8KC7 - chains F and G of the 6 polymer chains in the assembly; structure by electron microscopy, 3.46 A resolution.

[Chain F]
Name: Chromatin modification-related protein EAF3
Source organism: Saccharomyces cerevisiae (strain ATCC 204508 / S288c)
UniProt: Q12432 (EAF3_YEAST); residue numbers follow UniProt; this construct covers 1-401
Chain sequence (401 residues; each row starts with the number of its first residue):
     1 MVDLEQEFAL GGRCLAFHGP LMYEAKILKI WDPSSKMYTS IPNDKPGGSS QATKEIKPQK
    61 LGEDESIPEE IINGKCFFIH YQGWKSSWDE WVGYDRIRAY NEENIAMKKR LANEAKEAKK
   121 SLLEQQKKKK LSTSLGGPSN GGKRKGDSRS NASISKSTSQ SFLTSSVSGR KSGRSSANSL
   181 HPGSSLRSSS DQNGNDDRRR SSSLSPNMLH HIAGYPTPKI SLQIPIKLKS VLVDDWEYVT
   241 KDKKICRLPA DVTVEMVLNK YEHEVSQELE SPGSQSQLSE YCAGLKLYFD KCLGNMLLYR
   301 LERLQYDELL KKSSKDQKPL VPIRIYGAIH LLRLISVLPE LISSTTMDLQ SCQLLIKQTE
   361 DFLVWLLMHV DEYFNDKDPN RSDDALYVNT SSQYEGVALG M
Not modelled in the structure: 1-221, 374-401

[Chain G]
Name: Transcriptional regulatory protein RCO1
Source organism: Saccharomyces cerevisiae (strain ATCC 204508 / S288c)
UniProt: Q04779 (RCO1_YEAST); residues 1-684 here = UniProt positions 1-684
Chain sequence (733 residues; each row starts with the number of its first residue):
     1 MDTSKKDTTR SPSHSNSSSP SSSSLSSSSS KEKKRPKRLS SQNVNYDLKR RKIITSEGIE
    61 RSFKNEHSNL AVEDNIPEEE PKELLEKDSK GNIIKLNEPS TISEDSKVSV TGLPLNKGPS
   121 EKIKRESLWN YRKNLGGQSN NSEMTLVPSK RFTQVPKNFQ DLNRNDLKTF LTENMTEESN
   181 IRSTIGWNGD IINRTRDREP ESDRDNKKLS NIRTKIILST NATYDSKSKL FGQNSIKSTS
   241 NASEKIFRDK NNSTIDFENE DFCSACNQSG SFLCCDTCPK SFHFLCLDPP IDPNNLPKGD
   301 WHCNECKFKI FINNSMATLK KIESNFIKQN NNVKIFAKLL FNIDSHNPKQ FQLPNYIKET
   361 FPAVKTGSRG QYSDENDKIP LTDRQLFNTS YGQSITKLDS YNPDTHIDSN SGKFLICYKC
   421 NQTRLGSWSH PENSRLIMTC DYCQTPWHLD CVPRASFKNL GSKWKCPLHS PTKVYKKIHH
   481 CQEDNSVNYK VWKKQRLINK KNQLYYEPLQ KIGYQNNGNI QIIPTTSHTD YDFNQDFKIT
   541 QIDENSIKYD FFDKIYKSKM VQKRKLFQFQ ESLIDKLVSN GSQNGNSEDN MVKDIASLIY
   601 FQVSNNDKSS NNKSASKSNN LRKLWDLKEL TNVVVPNELD SIQFNDFSSD EIKHLLYLKK
   661 IIESKPKEEL LKFLNIENPE NQSEMHHHHH HHHPQLAMWS HPQFEKGGGS GGGSGGGSWS
   721 HPQFEKENLY FQS
Not modelled in the structure: 1-260, 295-297, 359-539, 580-733
Sequence notes: expression tag (685-733)

[How chain F and chain G interact]
Contacting residue pairs (68; chain F residue first):
  Q223(F) with Y356(G)
  I226(F) with Y356(G); I357(G), hydrophobic
  K229(F) with Y356(G); I357(G)
  L232(F) with F351(G), hydrophobic; L353(G), hydrophobic; I357(G), hydrophobic
  V233(F) with L353(G), hydrophobic
  W236(F) with L353(G)
  S266(F) with V561(G)
  Q267(F) with V561(G); R564(G)
  E270(F) with V561(G)
  P272(F) with S558(G); V561(G), hydrophobic; Q562(G)
  G273(F) with K554(G); S558(G), hydrogen bond (backbone-side chain)
  Q275(F) with K554(G); K557(G); S558(G), hydrogen bond
  S276(F) with K554(G)
  S279(F) with K554(G)
  E280(F) with N332(G); I335(G)
  Y281(F) with I335(G), hydrophobic
  G284(F) with V333(G); I335(G)
  L285(F) with I335(G)
  L287(F) with V333(G), hydrophobic
  Y288(F) with F336(G), hydrophobic; L339(G); L340(G), hydrophobic; I343(G)
  K291(F) with F326(G); L340(G), hydrogen bond (side chain-backbone); I343(G)
  G294(F) with P348(G)
  N295(F) with P348(G)
  M296(F) with K349(G), hydrogen bond (backbone-backbone); F351(G)
  L297(F) with F351(G)
  L298(F) with Q350(G); F351(G), hydrogen bond (backbone-backbone)
  Y299(F) with Q350(G); F351(G)
  R300(F) with C266(G), hydrogen bond (side chain-backbone); N267(G); Q268(G), hydrogen bond; Q350(G), hydrogen bond
  R303(F) with L285(G), hydrogen bond (side chain-backbone); C286(G); L287(G), hydrogen bond (side chain-backbone)
  D307(F) with L285(G)
  L310(F) with P290(G)
  R333(F) with F351(G)
  S336(F) with P354(G); Y356(G), hydrogen bond (backbone-side chain); I357(G)
  E340(F) with Y356(G)
  L341(F) with L339(G)
  I342(F) with L339(G), hydrophobic
  T345(F) with K338(G); L339(G); N342(G), hydrogen bond
  T346(F) with K338(G)
  L355(F) with F336(G), hydrophobic
Interface residues without a listed pair, chain F (44 interface residues in all): I224, S274, A283, Y306, P339
Interface residues without a listed pair, chain G (37 interface residues in all): D288, P289, K334, H346, Q352, D550

[In short]
44 residues of chain F face 37 of chain G across their interface, with 12 hydrogen bonds. Among the polar
pairs are G273(F)-S558(G), Q275(F)-S558(G) and K291(F)-L340(G).
Here chain F is Chromatin modification-related protein EAF3 and chain G is Transcriptional regulatory protein
RCO1, both from Saccharomyces cerevisiae (strain ATCC 204508 / S288c). Entry 8KC7 (Rpd3S histone deacetylase
complex) was determined by electron microscopy, deposited together with 8KD2, 8KD3, 8KD4, 8KD5, 8KD6 and 8KD7.
